PDB entry 1M06 | X-ray diffraction, 3.50 A resolution | chains F and G of the 4 polymer chains in the assembly

# Chain F
Protein: Capsid Protein
Source organism: Enterobacteria phage alpha3
UniProtKB: P08767 (VGF_BPAL3); numbering as in UniProt (aligned over 1-431)
Sequence (431 residues; numbered 1 to 431; the number before each row is that of its first residue):
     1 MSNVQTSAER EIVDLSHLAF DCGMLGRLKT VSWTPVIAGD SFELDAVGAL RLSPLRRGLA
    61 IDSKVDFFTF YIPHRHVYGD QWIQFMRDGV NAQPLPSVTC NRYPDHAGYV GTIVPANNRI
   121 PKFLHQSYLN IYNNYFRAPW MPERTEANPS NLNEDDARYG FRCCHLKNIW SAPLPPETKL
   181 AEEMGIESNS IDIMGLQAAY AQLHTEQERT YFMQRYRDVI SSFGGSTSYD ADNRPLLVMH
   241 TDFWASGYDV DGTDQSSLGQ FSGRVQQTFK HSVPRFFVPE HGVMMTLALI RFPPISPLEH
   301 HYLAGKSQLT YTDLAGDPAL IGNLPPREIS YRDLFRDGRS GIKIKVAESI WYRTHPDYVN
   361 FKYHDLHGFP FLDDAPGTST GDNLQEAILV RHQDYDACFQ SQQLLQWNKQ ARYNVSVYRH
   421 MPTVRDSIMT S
Unresolved in the structure: 1-9

# Chain G
Protein: Major spike protein
Source organism: Enterobacteria phage alpha3
UniProtKB: P31281 (VGG_BPAL3); residues 1-187 here = UniProt positions 1-187
Sequence (187 residues; each row starts with the number of its first residue):
     1 MYQNFVTKHD TAIQTSRFSV TGNVIPAAPT GNIPVINGGS ITAERAVVNL YANMNVSTSS
    61 DGSFIVAMKV DTSPTDPNCV ISAGVNLSFA GTSYPIVGIV RFESASEQPT SIAGSEVEHY
   121 PIEMSVGSGG VCSARDCATV DIHPRTSGNN VFVGVICSSA KWTSGRVIGT IATTQVIHEY
   181 QVLQPLK

# Interface between chain F and chain G
Pairs across the interface (6; chain F residue first):
  Tyr159(F) - Thr75(G)
  Ser401(F) - Asp76(G)
  Gln402(F) - Thr75(G)  hydrogen bond (backbone-side chain)
  Gln402(F) - Asp76(G)  hydrogen bond (backbone-side chain)
  Gln403(F) - Asp76(G)
  Leu405(F) - Thr75(G)
Also at the interface, not in a pair above, chain G (4 interface residues in all): Pro77, Ile177

# In short
5 residues of chain F face 4 of chain G across their interface; the contacts include 2 hydrogen bonds. Among
the polar pairs are Gln402(F)-Thr75(G) and Gln402(F)-Asp76(G).
Here chain F is Capsid Protein and chain G is Major spike protein, both from Enterobacteria phage alpha3.
Entry 1M06 (Structural Studies of Bacteriophage alpha3 Assembly, X-Ray Crystallography) was determined by
X-ray diffraction (same publication as 1M0F).
